2EFX - chain A; structure by X-ray diffraction, 2.20 A resolution.

[Chain A]
Molecule: D-amino acid amidase
Organism: Ochrobactrum anthropi
UniProtKB: Q9LCC8 (Q9LCC8_OCHAN); residue numbers follow UniProt; this construct covers 1-363
Sequence (363 residues; each row starts with the number of its first residue):
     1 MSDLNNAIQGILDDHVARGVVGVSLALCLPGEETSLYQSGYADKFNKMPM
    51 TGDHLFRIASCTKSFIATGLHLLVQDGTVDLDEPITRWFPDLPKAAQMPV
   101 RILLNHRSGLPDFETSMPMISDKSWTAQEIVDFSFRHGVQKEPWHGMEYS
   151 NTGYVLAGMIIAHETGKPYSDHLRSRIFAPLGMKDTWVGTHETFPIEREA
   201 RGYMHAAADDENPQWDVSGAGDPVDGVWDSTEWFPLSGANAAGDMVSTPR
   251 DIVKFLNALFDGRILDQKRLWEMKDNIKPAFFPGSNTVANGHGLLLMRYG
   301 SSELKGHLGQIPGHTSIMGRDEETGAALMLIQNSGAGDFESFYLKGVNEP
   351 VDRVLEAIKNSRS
Unresolved in the structure: 1
Bound ions: barium ion site 1: Ser121, Asp122, Glu232, Trp233; barium ion site 2: Glu211 (shared with 1 residue of chain D); barium ion site 3: Ser301, Glu323 (shared with 1 residue of chain B); barium ion site 4: Asn360, Ser363 (shared with 1 residue of chain B)
Residues lining bound ligands: phenylalanine amide (NFA): Ala59, Ser60, Lys63, Phe113, Glu114, Met119, Tyr149, Asn151, Phe234, Gly238, Ala239, Ala242, Phe282, Leu308, Gly309, Gln310, Ile311

[In short]
Ligands of chain A: phenylalanine amide. Ser121, Asp122, Glu232 and Trp233 coordinate barium ion site 1. The
barium ion site 3 is built by Ser301 and Glu323.
Chain A is D-amino acid amidase (Ochrobactrum anthropi); the structure, The crystal structure of D-amino acid
amidase from Ochrobactrum anthropi SV3 complexed with L-phenylalanine amide, was determined by X-ray
diffraction, deposited together with 2EFU.
